Entry 4KDQ (X-ray diffraction, 2.60 A resolution); this record covers chains A and C of the 6 polymer chains in the assembly.

[Chain A (and C)]
Name: Hemagglutinin
Source organism: Influenza A virus
Notes: chain C of this document is another copy of the same molecule, construct and numbering; everything in this record applies to it too
UniProt: C5HMM2 (C5HMM2_9INFA); residues 1-321 here correspond to UniProt positions 16-336 (UniProt number = residue number + 15)
Sequence (321 residues; each row starts with the number of its first residue):
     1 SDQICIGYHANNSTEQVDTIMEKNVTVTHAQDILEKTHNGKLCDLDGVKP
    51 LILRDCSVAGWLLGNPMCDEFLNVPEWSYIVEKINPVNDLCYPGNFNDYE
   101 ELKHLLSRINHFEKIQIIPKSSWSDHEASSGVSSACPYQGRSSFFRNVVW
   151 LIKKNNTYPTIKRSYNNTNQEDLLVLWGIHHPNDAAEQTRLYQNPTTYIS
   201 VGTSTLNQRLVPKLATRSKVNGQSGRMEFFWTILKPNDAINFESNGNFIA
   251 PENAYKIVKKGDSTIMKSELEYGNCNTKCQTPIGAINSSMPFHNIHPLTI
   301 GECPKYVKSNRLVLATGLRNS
Disulfide bonds: C43-C275, C56-C68, C91-C136, C279-C303
Glycans and other covalent adducts: N-acetylglucosamine (NAG) linked to N24, N166

[Chain A / chain C interface]
Contacting residue pairs (6):
  N207(A) with H181(C); K213(C), hydrogen bond (backbone-side chain); R217(C), hydrogen bond
  R209(A) with L214(C)
  D238(A) with S218(C)
  N241(A) with T216(C), hydrogen bond (side chain-backbone)
Other interface residues (no listed pair), chain A (9 interface residues in all): S200, T203, S204, A239, E243
Other interface residues (no listed pair), chain C (8 interface residues in all): A215, R226

[Overview]
Chain A and chain C form an interface of 9 and 8 residues respectively, with 3 hydrogen bonds. Polar contacts
include N207(A)-K213(C), N207(A)-R217(C) and N241(A)-T216(C). N-acetylglucosamine is covalently linked to
N24(A) and N166(A).
Chain A and chain C are both Hemagglutinin (Influenza A virus); the structure, Crystal structure of the
hemagglutinin of A/Xinjiang/1/2006 virus, was determined by X-ray diffraction together with 4KDM, 4KDN and
4KDO from the same study.
